7YUL - chains A and C; structure by X-ray diffraction, 1.82 A resolution.

[Chain A]
Molecule: BEN domain-containing protein 6
From: Homo sapiens
UniProtKB: Q5SZJ8 (BEND6_HUMAN); residue numbers follow UniProt; this construct covers 170-271
Chain sequence (103 residues; each row starts with the number of its first residue):
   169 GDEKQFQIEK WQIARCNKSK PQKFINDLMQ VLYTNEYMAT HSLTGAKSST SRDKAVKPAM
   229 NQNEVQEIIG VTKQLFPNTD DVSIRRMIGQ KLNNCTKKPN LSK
Not modelled in the structure: 169-173, 266-271
Construct notes: expression tag (169)
Residues lining bound ligands: glycolic acid (GOA): Ala214, Lys215, Ser216, Ser217
From the paper describing this entry:
  - binding site for the 12-nt DNA strand (chain C): Lys191, Asn194, Thr212, Ser216, Ser217, Thr218, Lys225, Arg253, Lys259, Lys265
  - mutagenesis - R254A (2-6-fold), N261A (2-6-fold), K265A (2-6-fold): decreased binding to the 12-nt DNA strand (chain C)

[Chain C]
Molecule: 12-nt DNA strand
From: synthetic construct
Sequence (12 nucleotides; each row starts with the number of its first residue):
     1 CTCTCGCGAG AG
Residues lining bound ligands: glycolic acid (GOA): DT4, DC5, DG6, DG8, DA9

[Chain A / chain C interface]
Pairs across the interface (20):
  Ser210(A) with DG6(C), phosphate contact
  Leu211(A) with DG6(C), phosphate contact
  Thr212(A) with DC5(C), phosphate contact; DG6(C), hydrogen bond to the phosphate
  Ala214(A) with DG6(C), sugar contact
  Ser216(A) with DG6(C), hydrogen bond to the base; DC7(C), hydrogen bond to the sugar
  Ser217(A) with DG6(C), hydrogen bond to the base
  Thr218(A) with DG6(C), hydrogen bond to the base; DC7(C), sugar contact
  Lys225(A) with DC7(C), salt bridge to the phosphate
  Val250(A) with DT4(C), phosphate contact
  Arg253(A) with DC5(C), salt bridge to the phosphate
  Arg254(A) with DT4(C), sugar contact; DC5(C), salt bridge to the phosphate; DG6(C), hydrogen bond to the base; DC7(C), base contact
  Asn261(A) with DG8(C), hydrogen bond to the base
  Lys265(A) with DA9(C), hydrogen bond to the base; DG10(C), hydrogen bond to the base
Other interface residues (no listed pair), chain A (15 interface residues in all): Gly213, Ser219
Other interface residues (no listed pair), chain C (8 interface residues in all): DA11

[Overview]
The interface between chain A and chain C involves 15 residues on one side and 8 on the other; the contacts
include 9 hydrogen bonds and 3 salt bridges. Polar pairs include Ser216(A)-DG6(C), Ser217(A)-DG6(C) and
Thr218(A)-DG6(C). From the paper: a binding site for the 12-nt DNA strand (chain C) at Lys191(A), Asn194(A)
and Thr212(A) among others; R254A, N261A and K265A of chain A reduce binding to the 12-nt DNA strand (chain
C).
Chain A is BEN domain-containing protein 6 (Homo sapiens) and chain C is a 12-nt DNA strand (synthetic
construct); the structure, Crystal structure of human BEND6 BEN domain in complex with DNA, was determined by
X-ray diffraction, deposited together with 8HTX, 7YUN, 7YUG and 7YUK.
